Entry 6H4F (X-ray diffraction, 2.18 A resolution); this record covers chains B and F of the 3 polymer chains in the assembly.

== Chain B (and F) ==
Name: Probable ss-1,3-N-acetylglucosaminyltransferase
Organism: Staphylococcus aureus (strain N315)
Notes: chain F of this document is another copy of the same molecule, construct and numbering; everything in this record applies to it too
Reference sequence: A0A0H3JNB0 (A0A0H3JNB0_STAAN); residues 1-327 here = UniProt positions 1-327
Amino-acid sequence (345 residues; numbered -17 to 327; the number before each row is that of its first residue; numbers below 1 keep their minus sign (Met-17 is residue -17)):
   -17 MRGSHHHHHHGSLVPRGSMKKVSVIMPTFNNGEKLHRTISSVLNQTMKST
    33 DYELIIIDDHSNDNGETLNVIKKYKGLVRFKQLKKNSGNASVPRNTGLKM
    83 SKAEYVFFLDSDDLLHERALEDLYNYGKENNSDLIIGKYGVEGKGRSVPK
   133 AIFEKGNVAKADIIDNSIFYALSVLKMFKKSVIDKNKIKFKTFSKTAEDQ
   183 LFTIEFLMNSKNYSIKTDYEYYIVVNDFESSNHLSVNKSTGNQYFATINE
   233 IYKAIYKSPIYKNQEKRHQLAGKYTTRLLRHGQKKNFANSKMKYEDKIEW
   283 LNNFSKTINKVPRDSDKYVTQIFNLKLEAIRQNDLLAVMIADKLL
Disordered / not traced: -17 to -1, 211-220 (chain F: -17 to 0, 209-220)
Construct notes: initiating methionine (-17); expression tag (-16 to 0)
Curated features (UniProtKB/Swiss-Prot):
  - active site: Asp181 (Proton acceptor)
  - binding site (UDP-N-acetyl-alpha-D-glucosamine): Pro9, Asp41, Asn68, Arg76, Asp92 to Asp94
  - binding site (Mn(2+)): Asp94
  - mutagenesis: Arg76 (R76A: Loss of activity), Asp92 (D92A: Loss of activity), Asp94 (D94A: Strong decrease in activity), Tyr152 (Y152A: Decrease in activity), Glu180 (E180A: Strong decrease in activity), Asp181 (D181A: Loss of activity), Asp209 (D209A: No change in activity), Lys255 (K255A: No change in activity), Arg259 (R259A: Strong decrease in activity), Arg262 (R262A: No change in activity), His263 (H263A: Decrease in activity), Ile322 (I322E: Increase in activity)
Ligand contacts: FQ8 ([(2R,3S,4S)-2,3,4,5-tetrakis(oxidanyl)pentyl] [(2R,3R,4S)-2,3,4-tris(oxidanyl)-5-[oxidanyl-[(2R,3S,4S)-2,3,4-tris(oxidanyl)-5-phosphonooxy-pentoxy]phosphoryl]oxy-pentyl] hydrogen phosphate): Ser129, Val130, Pro131, Lys132, Ala133, Tyr152, Ala153, Leu154, Ser155, Ala179, Asp181, Gln182, Lys255, Thr258, Arg259, Arg262, His263, Thr302
What the authors report for this chain:
  - catalytic residues: Asp181 (proposed by the authors, not directly observed)
  - mutagenesis - D181A: abolished catalytic activity
  - mutagenesis - D94A, E180A, D209A, K255A, R262A, H263A: unchanged stability

== How chain B and chain F interact ==
Pairs across the interface - 17 pairs, chain B then chain F:
  Asn271(B) - Asn306(F)  hydrogen bond
  Lys273(B) - Lys299(F)
  Lys273(B) - Gln303(F)
  Tyr276(B) - Arg295(F)
  Tyr276(B) - Glu310(F)
  Tyr276(B) - Gln314(F)  hydrogen bond
  Leu318(B) - Ala311(F)
  Leu318(B) - Gln314(F)
  Leu318(B) - Asp316(F)
  Leu318(B) - Ala319(F)  hydrophobic
  Met321(B) - Asn306(F)
  Met321(B) - Leu307(F)  hydrophobic
  Ile322(B) - Leu307(F)  hydrophobic
  Ile322(B) - Ile322(F)  hydrophobic
  Lys325(B) - Asn306(F)  hydrogen bond
  Lys325(B) - Leu307(F)
  Leu326(B) - Leu326(F)  hydrophobic

== In short ==
8 residues of chain B face 12 of chain F across their interface, with 3 hydrogen bonds. Polar pairs include
Asn271(B)-Asn306(F), Tyr276(B)-Gln314(F) and Lys325(B)-Asn306(F). Chain B binds compound FQ8. From the paper:
the catalytic residue Asp181(B); D181A of chain B abolishes catalytic activity; 7 substitutions were tested in
all.
Both chains are Probable ss-1,3-N-acetylglucosaminyltransferase (Staphylococcus aureus (strain N315)). Entry
6H4F (TarP-3RboP) was determined by X-ray diffraction, deposited together with 6HNQ, 6H1J, 6H21, 6H2N and
6H4M.
